Entry 5EWZ (X-ray diffraction, 2.34 A resolution); this record covers chains A and B of the 4 polymer chains in the assembly.

# Chain A (and B)
Name: 14-3-3 protein zeta/delta
Source organism: Homo sapiens
Notes: chain B of this document is another copy of the same molecule, construct and numbering; everything in this record applies to it too
UniProtKB: P63104 (1433Z_HUMAN); residue numbers follow UniProt; this construct covers 1-230
Sequence (230 residues; each row starts with the number of its first residue):
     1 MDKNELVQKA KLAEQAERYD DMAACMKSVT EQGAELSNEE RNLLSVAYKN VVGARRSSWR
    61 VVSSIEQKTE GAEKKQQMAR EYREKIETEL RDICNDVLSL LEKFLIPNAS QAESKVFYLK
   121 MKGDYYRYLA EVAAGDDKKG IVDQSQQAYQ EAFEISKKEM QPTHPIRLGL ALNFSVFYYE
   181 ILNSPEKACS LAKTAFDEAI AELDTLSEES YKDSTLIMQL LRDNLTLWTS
Unresolved in the structure: 1 (chain B: 70-72)
Ligand contacts: benzoic acid (BEZ): F196, I200, M218, Q219, R222

# How chain A and chain B interact
Pairs across the interface - 27 pairs, chain A then chain B:
  E5(A) with M78(B)
  Q8(A) with M78(B)
  K9(A) with M78(B)
  L12(A) with M78(B), hydrophobic; Y82(B), hydrophobic
  A13(A) with Y82(B)
  Q15(A) with V61(B); I65(B)
  A16(A) with S58(B), hydrogen bond (backbone-side chain)
  R18(A) with S58(B); Y82(B), hydrogen bond; E89(B), salt bridge
  D21(A) with Y82(B), hydrogen bond; K85(B), salt bridge
  R55(A) with R18(B)
  S58(A) with A16(B), hydrogen bond (side chain-backbone); R18(B)
  V61(A) with Q15(B)
  I65(A) with Q15(B)
  M78(A) with K9(B); L12(B), hydrophobic
  Y82(A) with L12(B), hydrophobic; A13(B); R18(B), hydrogen bond; D21(B), hydrogen bond
  I86(A) with R18(B)
  E89(A) with R18(B), salt bridge
Also at the interface, not in a pair above, chain A (20 interface residues in all): V62, A79, K85
Also at the interface, not in a pair above, chain B (21 interface residues in all): E5, Q8, R55, V62, K75, A79, I86

# Overview
Chain A and chain B form an interface of 20 and 21 residues respectively, with 6 hydrogen bonds and 3 salt
bridges. Polar pairs include R18(A)-E89(B), D21(A)-K85(B) and A16(A)-S58(B). Chain A binds benzoic acid.
Chain A and chain B are both 14-3-3 protein zeta/delta (Homo sapiens); the structure, Small-molecule
stabilization of the 14-3-3/Gab2 PPI interface, was determined by X-ray diffraction together with 5EXA from
the same study.
